Entry 8U9Q (electron microscopy, 4.30 A resolution (low resolution: residue-level contacts below are approximate; hydrogen-bond / salt-bridge calls are withheld)); this record covers chains A and F of the 7 polymer chains in the assembly.

== Chain A (and F) ==
Molecule: Cell division control protein 48
Source organism: Saccharomyces cerevisiae
Notes: EC 3.6.4.6; chain F of this document is another copy of the same molecule, construct and numbering; everything in this record applies to it too
UniProtKB: P25694 (CDC48_YEAST); numbering as in UniProt (aligned over 1-835)
Chain sequence (835 residues; numbered 1 to 835; the number before each row is that of its first residue):
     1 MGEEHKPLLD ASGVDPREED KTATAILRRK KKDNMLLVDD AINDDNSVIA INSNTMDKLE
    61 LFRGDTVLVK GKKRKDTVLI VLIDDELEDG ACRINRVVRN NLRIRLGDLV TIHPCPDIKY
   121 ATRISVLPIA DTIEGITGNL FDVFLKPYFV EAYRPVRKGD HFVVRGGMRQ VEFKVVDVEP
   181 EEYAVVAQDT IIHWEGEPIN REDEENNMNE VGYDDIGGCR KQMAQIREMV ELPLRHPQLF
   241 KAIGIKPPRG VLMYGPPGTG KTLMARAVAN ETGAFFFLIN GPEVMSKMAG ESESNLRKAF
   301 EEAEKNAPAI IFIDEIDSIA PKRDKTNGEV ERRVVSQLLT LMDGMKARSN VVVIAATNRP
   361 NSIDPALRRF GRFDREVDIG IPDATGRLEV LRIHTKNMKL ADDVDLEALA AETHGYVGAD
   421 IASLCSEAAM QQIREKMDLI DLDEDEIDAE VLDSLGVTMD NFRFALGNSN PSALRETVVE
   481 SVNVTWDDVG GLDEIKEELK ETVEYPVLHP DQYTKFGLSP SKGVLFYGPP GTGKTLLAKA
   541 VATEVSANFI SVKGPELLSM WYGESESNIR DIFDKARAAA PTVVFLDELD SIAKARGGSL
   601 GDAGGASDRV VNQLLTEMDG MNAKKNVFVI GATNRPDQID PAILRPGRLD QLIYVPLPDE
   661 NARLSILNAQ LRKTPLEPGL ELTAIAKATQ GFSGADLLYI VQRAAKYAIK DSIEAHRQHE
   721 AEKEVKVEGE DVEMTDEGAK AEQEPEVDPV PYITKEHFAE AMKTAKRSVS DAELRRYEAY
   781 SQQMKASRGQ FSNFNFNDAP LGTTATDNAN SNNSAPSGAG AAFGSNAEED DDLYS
Unresolved in the structure: 1-211, 404, 726-745, 785-835 (chain F: 1-220, 257-261, 381-382, 471-485, 517-521, 530-531, 656-658, 720-744, 765-835)
UniProt features mapped onto this chain:
  - binding site (ATP): Pro257 to Leu263, Asn358, His394, Gly531 to Leu536
  - modified residue: Ser472 (Phosphoserine), Ser519 (Phosphoserine), Thr735 (Phosphothreonine), Ser770 (Phosphoserine)
  - cross-link (Glycyl lysine isopeptide (Lys-Gly)): Lys305 (interchain with G-Cter in ubiquitin), Lys322 (interchain with G-Cter in ubiquitin), Lys346 (interchain with G-Cter in ubiquitin), Lys522 (interchain with G-Cter in ubiquitin), Lys539 (interchain with G-Cter in ubiquitin), Lys594 (interchain with G-Cter in ubiquitin), Lys673 (interchain with G-Cter in ubiquitin)
Metal / ion sites: Mg2+: Thr262 (together with 08T) (shared with 1 residue of chain B)
Ligand contacts:
  - 08T ([[[(2R,3S,4R,5R)-5-(6-aminopurin-9-yl)-3,4-bis(oxidanyl)oxolan-2-yl]methoxy-oxidanyl-phosphoryl]oxy-oxidanyl-phosphoryl]oxy-tris(fluoranyl)beryllium), molecule 1: Asp215, Ile216, Gly217, Pro256, Pro257, Gly258, Thr259, Gly260, Lys261, Thr262, Leu263, Arg266, Asn358, Val390, His394, Gly418, Ala419
  - 08T, molecule 2: Asp488, Gly490, Leu492, Pro529, Pro530, Gly531, Thr532, Gly533, Lys534, Thr535, Leu536, Glu588, Ile666, Gln670, Gly694, Ala695, Leu698
What the authors report for this chain:
  - catalytic residues: Glu315, Arg369, Arg372, Glu588, Arg645, Arg648 (citing earlier work)

== How chain A and chain F interact ==
Contacting residue pairs (25):
  His236(A) with Asp443(F); Glu444(F); Glu446(F); Ile447(F)
  Ile243(A) with Asn397(F); Met398(F); Lys399(F)
  Gly244(A) with Asn397(F)
  Ile245(A) with Ala429(F)
  Arg323(A) with Ser318(F)
  Asn327(A) with Asn327(F)
  Ser336(A) with Pro282(F)
  Tyr505(A) with Lys710(F)
  Lys515(A) with Val747(F)
  Phe516(A) with Ala705(F); Ile709(F)
  Leu518(A) with Ala705(F)
  Tyr562(A) with Met560(F); Trp561(F)
  Leu600(A) with Gly601(F); Asp602(F); Ala603(F)
  Gly601(A) with Asp602(F); Ala603(F)
  Asn612(A) with Pro555(F)
Other interface residues (no listed pair), chain A (21 interface residues in all): Arg235, Thr340, Phe370, Gly604, Gly605, Arg609
Other interface residues (no listed pair), chain F (26 interface residues in all): Lys325, Ala419, Leu442, Ile713, Asp748

== Overview ==
Chain A and chain F form an interface of 21 and 26 residues respectively. Chain A binds compound 08T. Curated
annotation (UniProt) lists 15 ATP-binding residues on chain A. From the paper: catalytic residues Glu315(A),
Arg369(A) and Arg372(A) among others.
Both chains are Cell division control protein 48 (Saccharomyces cerevisiae). Entry 8U9Q (Cdc48-Shp1 unfolding
native substrate, Class 6) was determined by electron microscopy (same publication as 8U7T, 8U8I, 8U9C, 8U9P,
8U9Z, 8UA0 and 3 further entries).
